Entry 6YN8 (X-ray diffraction, 3.05 A resolution); this record covers chain A.

# Chain A
Molecule: Mucosa-associated lymphoid tissue lymphoma translocation protein 1
Source organism: Homo sapiens
Notes: EC 3.4.22.-
UniProt: Q9UDY8 (MALT1_HUMAN); residues 334-719 here = UniProt positions 334-719
Amino-acid sequence (389 residues; each row starts with the number of its first residue):
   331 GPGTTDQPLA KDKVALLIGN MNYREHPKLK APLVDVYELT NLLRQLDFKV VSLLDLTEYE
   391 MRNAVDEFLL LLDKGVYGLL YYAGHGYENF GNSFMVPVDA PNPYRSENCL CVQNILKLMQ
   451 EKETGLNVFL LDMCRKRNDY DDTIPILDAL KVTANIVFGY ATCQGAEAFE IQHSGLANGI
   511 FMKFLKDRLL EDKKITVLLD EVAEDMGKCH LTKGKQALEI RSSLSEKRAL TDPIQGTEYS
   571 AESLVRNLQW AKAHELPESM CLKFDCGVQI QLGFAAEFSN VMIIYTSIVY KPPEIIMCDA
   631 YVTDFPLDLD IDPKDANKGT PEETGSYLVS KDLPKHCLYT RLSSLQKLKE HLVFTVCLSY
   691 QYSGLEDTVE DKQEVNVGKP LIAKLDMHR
Unresolved in the structure: 331-336, 466-481, 718-719
Construct notes: expression tag (331-333)
UniProt features mapped onto this chain:
  - motif: Leu369 to Leu376 (Nuclear export signal)
  - active site: His415, Cys464
  - mutagenesis: Cys464 (C464A: Slight decrease in NF-kappa-B activation), Glu653 (E653A: Abolishes binding to TRAF6)
Residues lining bound ligands: OZK (3-azanyl-3-methyl-N-[(3R)-4-oxidanylidene-5-[[4-[2-(1H-1,2,3,4-tetrazol-5-yl)phenyl]phenyl]methyl]-2,3-dihydro-1,5-benzoxazepin-3-yl]butanamide): Lys358, Leu359, Lys360, Ala361, Pro362, Asp365, Gly414, Asp462, Met463, Cys464, Cys493, Gly495, Ala496, Phe499, His503, Gly505, Ala507, Asn508, Gly509, Ile510, Lys513

# In short
Ligands of chain A: compound OZK. UniProt lists active-site residues His415 and Cys464 and 2 mutagenesis
sites.
Chain A is Mucosa-associated lymphoid tissue lymphoma translocation protein 1 (Homo sapiens); the structure,
Human MALT1(334-719) in complex with a tetrazole containing compound, was determined by X-ray diffraction
together with 6YN9 from the same study.
